PDB entry 7F5P | X-ray diffraction, 1.90 A resolution | chain A

[Chain A]
Name: Peptide Asparaginyl Ligases
From: Viola philippica
Reference sequence: A0A509GV09 (A0A509GV09_9ROSI); residue numbers follow UniProt; this construct covers 43-170, 172-332
Sequence (289 residues; row label = number of the first residue in the row; note: 1 number in that range is skipped by the numbering (no residue carries it; nothing is unmodelled there)):
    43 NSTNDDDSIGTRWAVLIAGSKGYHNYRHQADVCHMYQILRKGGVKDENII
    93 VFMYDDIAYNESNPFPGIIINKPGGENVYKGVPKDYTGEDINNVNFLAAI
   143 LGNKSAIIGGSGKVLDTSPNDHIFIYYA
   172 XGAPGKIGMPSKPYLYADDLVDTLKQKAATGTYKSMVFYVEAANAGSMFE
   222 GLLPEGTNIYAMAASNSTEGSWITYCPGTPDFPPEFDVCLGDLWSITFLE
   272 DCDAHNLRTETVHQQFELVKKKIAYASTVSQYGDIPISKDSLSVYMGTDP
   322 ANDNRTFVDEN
Disordered / not traced: 330-332
Sequence notes: conflict HD0_172 (His in A0A509GV09); engineered mutation Ala214 (Cys in A0A509GV09)
Modified / non-standard residues: HD0 ((2S)-2-[(3S)-3-amino-2,5-dioxopyrrolidin-1-yl]-3-(1H-imidazol-5-yl)propanoic acid) at position 172
Disulfides: Cys247-Cys260
Covalent attachments: N-acetylglucosamine (NAG) linked to Asn43, Asn102, Asn145, Asn237, Asn325; covalent link Ala170-HD0_172
From the paper describing this entry:
  - catalytic residues: Asn67, Gly173, Ala214 (proposed by the authors, not directly observed)
  - contacts within the chain: Asn67-HD0_172 (hydrogen bond), Arg69-HD0_172
  - interface residues: Asp47, Asp48, Asp49, Ser50, Ile51, Arg69, His70, Ala174 to Gly176, Lys177, Ile178, Gly179, Tyr185, Glu212, Ile244, Asp263
  - specificity-determining residues: Ile244
  - mutagenesis - I244V: increased catalytic activity
  - mutagenesis - N67A/C214A: decreased catalytic activity

[Summary]
Covalently linked N-acetylglucosamine: at Asn43, Asn102, Asn145, Asn237 and Asn325. The paper reports
catalytic residues Asn67, Gly173 and Ala214; I244V increases catalytic activity.
Chain A is Peptide Asparaginyl Ligases (Viola philippica); the structure, The crystal structure of
VyPAL2-C214A, a dead mutant of VyPAL2 peptide asparaginyl ligase in form I, was determined by X-ray
diffraction, deposited together with 7FA0, 7F5J and 7F5Q.
